Entry 6YKC (X-ray diffraction, 1.20 A resolution); this record covers chain A.

Chain A:
Name: Carbonic anhydrase 2
From: Homo sapiens
Notes: EC 4.2.1.1
UniProtKB: P00918 (CAH2_HUMAN); residues 1-260 here = UniProt positions 1-260
Amino-acid sequence (260 residues; row label = number of the first residue in the row):
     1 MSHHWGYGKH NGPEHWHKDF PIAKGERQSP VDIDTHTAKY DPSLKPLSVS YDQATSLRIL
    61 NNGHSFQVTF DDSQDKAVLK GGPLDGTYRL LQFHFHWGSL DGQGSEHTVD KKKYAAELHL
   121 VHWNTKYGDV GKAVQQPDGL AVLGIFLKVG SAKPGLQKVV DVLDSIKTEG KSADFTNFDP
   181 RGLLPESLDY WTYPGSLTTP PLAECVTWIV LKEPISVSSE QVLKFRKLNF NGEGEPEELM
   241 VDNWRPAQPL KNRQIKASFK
Not modelled in the structure: 1-3
Sequence notes: engineered mutation S65 (Ala in P00918), Q67 (Asn in P00918), T69 (Glu in P00918), L91 (Ile in P00918), V130 (Phe in P00918), E169 (Lys in P00918), A203 (Leu in P00918)
Curated features (UniProtKB/Swiss-Prot):
  - active site: H64 (Proton donor/acceptor)
  - binding site (Zn(2+)): H94, H96, H119
  - binding site (substrate): T198, T199
  - site: Y7 (Fine-tunes the proton-transfer properties of H-64), N62 (Fine-tunes the proton-transfer properties of H-64), Q92 (Involved in the binding of some activators, including histamine and L-histidine)
  - modified residue: S2 (N-acetylserine), S165 (Phosphoserine), S172 (Phosphoserine)
  - natural variant: K18 (K18E: In Jogjakarta), Q92 (Q92P: In OPTB3), H94 (H94Y: In OPTB3 loss of activity), H107 (H107Y: In OPTB3), G144 (G144R: In OPTB3), P236 (P236H: In Melbourne)
  - mutagenesis: W5 (W5A: Impaired activity, not rescued by 4-methylimidazole (4-MI); when associated with W-64), Y7 (Y7F: Enhanced activity; Y7H: Reduced proton transfer rate), N62 (N62A: Reduced activity; N62D: Strongly reduced activity; N62H: Reduced proton transfer; when associated with A-64; N62L: Reduced activity; N62T: Reduced activity; N62V: Reduced activity), H64 (H64A: Reduced CO(2) hydrase activity, rescued by 4-methylimidazole (4-MI). Reduced proton transfer; when associated with H-62. Enhanced proton transfer; when associated with H-67 ...), H94 (H94C/D/E/N/Q: Strongly reduced CO(2) hydrase and p-nitrophenyl acetate esterase activities, impaired stability of zinc binding), E106 (E106A/Q: Strongly reduced CO(2) hydrase activity; E106D: Normal CO(2) hydrase activity), E117 (E117Q: Strongly reduced activity and sulfonamide affinity), H119 (H119D/N/Q: Reduced activity; H119E: Strongly reduced activity), V121 (V121A/G/I/L/S: Reduced CO(2) hydrase and p-nitrophenyl acetate esterase activities; V121K/R: Strongly reduced CO(2) hydrase and p-nitrophenyl acetate esterase activities), V142 (V142F/Y: Strongly impaired activity; V142G: Weakly impaired activity; V142H: Impaired activity), L197 (L197A: Reduced CO(2) hydrase activity; L197E/H/R: Strongly reduced CO(2) hydrase activity; L197F: Normal activity), T198 (T198A/C/H/P: Strongly reduced activity; T198D/E: Strongly reduced activity, but enhanced zinc affinity; T198S/V: Reduced activity), 2 further mutagenesis entries in UniProt
Bound ions: Zn2+: H94, H96, H119 (together with CA IX mimic, Metala-Carborane di-ethyl-sulfonamide)
Ligand contacts: CA IX mimic / Metala-Carborane di-ethyl-sulfonamide: W5, N62, H64, S65, Q67, L91, Q92, H94, H96, E106, H119, V121, V130, V134, L140, V142, S196, L197, T198, T199, P200, P201, W208

Summary:
Bound to chain A: CA IX mimic / Metala-Carborane di-ethyl-sulfonamide. The Zn2+ site is built by H94, H96 and
H119. UniProt lists active-site residue H64, 3 Zn2+-binding residues, substrate-binding residues T198 and T199
and 14 mutagenesis sites.
Chain A is Carbonic anhydrase 2 (Homo sapiens); the structure, Metala-Carborane di-ethyl-sulfonamide (trans
isomer) in complex with CA IX mimic, was determined by X-ray diffraction, deposited together with 6YJ3 and
6YKH.
